6S57 - chain A; structure by X-ray diffraction, 1.82 A resolution.

[Chain A]
Name: ATPase family AAA domain-containing protein 2
From: Homo sapiens
Notes: EC 3.6.1.3
Reference sequence: Q6PL18 (ATAD2_HUMAN); residue numbers follow UniProt; this construct covers 981-1108
Amino-acid sequence (130 residues; each row starts with the number of its first residue):
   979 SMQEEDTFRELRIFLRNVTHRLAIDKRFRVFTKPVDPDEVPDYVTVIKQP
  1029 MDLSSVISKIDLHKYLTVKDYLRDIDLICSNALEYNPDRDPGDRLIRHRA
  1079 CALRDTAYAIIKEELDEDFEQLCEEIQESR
Differences from the reference sequence: expression tag (979-980)
Ligand contacts: KVT (N-[3-(azepan-1-ylsulfonyl)-4-methyl-phenyl]-2-[4,4-dimethyl-2,5-bis(oxidanylidene)imidazolidin-1-yl]ethanamide): Arg1007, Val1008, Phe1009, Lys1011, Pro1012, Val1013, Asp1014, Glu1017, Val1018, Tyr1021, Met1029, Asp1030, Ile1056, Asn1059, Ala1060, Tyr1063, Asn1064, Ile1074

[Overview]
Ligands of chain A: compound KVT.
Chain A is ATPase family AAA domain-containing protein 2 (Homo sapiens); the structure, Crystal structure of
human ATAD2 bromodomain in complex
withN-(3-(azepan-1-ylsulfonyl)-4-methylphenyl)-2-(4,4-dimethyl-2,5-dioxoimidazolidin-1-yl)acetamide, was
determined by X-ray diffraction, deposited together with 6S55 and 6S56.
